Entry 7TCE (X-ray diffraction, 3.85 A resolution); this record covers chains E and G of the 6 polymer chains in the assembly.

# Chain E
Name: Cytochrome b
From: Cereibacter sphaeroides
UniProtKB: Q02761 (CYB_CERSP); residue numbers follow UniProt; this construct covers 1-445
Chain sequence (445 residues; numbered 1 to 445; the number before each row is that of its first residue):
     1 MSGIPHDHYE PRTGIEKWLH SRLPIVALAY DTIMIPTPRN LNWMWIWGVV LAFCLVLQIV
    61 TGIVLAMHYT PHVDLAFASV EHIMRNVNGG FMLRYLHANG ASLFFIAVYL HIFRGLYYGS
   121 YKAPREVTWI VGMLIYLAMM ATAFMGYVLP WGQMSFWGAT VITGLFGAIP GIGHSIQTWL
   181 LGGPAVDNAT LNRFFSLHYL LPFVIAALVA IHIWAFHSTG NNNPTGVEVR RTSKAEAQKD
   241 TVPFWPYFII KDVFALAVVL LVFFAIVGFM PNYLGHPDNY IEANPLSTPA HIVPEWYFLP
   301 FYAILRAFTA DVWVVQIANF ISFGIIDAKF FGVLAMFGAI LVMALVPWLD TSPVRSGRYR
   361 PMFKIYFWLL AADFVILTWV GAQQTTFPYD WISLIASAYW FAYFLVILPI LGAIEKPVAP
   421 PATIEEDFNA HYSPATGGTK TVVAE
Unresolved in the structure: 1-2, 432-445
UniProt features mapped onto this chain:
  - binding site (heme b): His97, His111, His198, His212
Ion coordination: heme Fe site 1: His97, His198; heme Fe site 2: His111, His212
Ligand contacts:
  - 6PE (1,2-dihexanoyl-sn-glycero-3-phosphoethanolamine): Asn42, Met44, Leu110, Phe113, Tyr117, Tyr118, Arg358, Phe367, Trp368, Ala371
  - Atovaquone (AOQ; 2-[trans-4-(4-chlorophenyl)cyclohexyl]-3-hydroxynaphthalene-1,4-dione): Leu137, Met140, Phe144, Met154, Trp157, Gly158, Val161, Ile162, Ile292, Pro294, Phe298, Phe301, Tyr302, Leu305, Met336, Phe337, Ile340
  - heme (HEM), molecule 1: Trp45, Gly48, Val49, Leu51, Ala52, Leu55, Phe104, His111, Ile112, Arg114, Ser120, Arg125, Thr128, Trp129, Gly132, Met133, Ile135, Tyr136, Met139, Val209, His212, Phe216, Thr219, Gly220, Asn221, Asn222
  - heme (HEM), molecule 2: Leu55, Gln58, Ile59, Gly62, Ile63, Leu65, Ala66, Tyr69, Arg94, His97, Ala98, Ala101, Phe104, Thr142, Ala143, Gly146, Tyr147, Leu149, Pro150, Phe195, His198, Tyr199, Pro202, Ile205, Asn279, Tyr297

# Chain G
Name: Ubiquinol-cytochrome c reductase iron-sulfur subunit
From: Cereibacter sphaeroides
Notes: EC 7.1.1.8
UniProtKB: Q02762 (UCRI_CERSP); numbering as in UniProt (aligned over 1-187)
Chain sequence (187 residues; numbered 1 to 187; the number before each row is that of its first residue):
     1 MSNAEDHAGT RRDFLYYATA GAGAVATGAA VWPLINQMNP SADVQALASI FVDVSSVEPG
    61 VQLTVKFLGK PIFIRRRTEA DIELGRSVQL GQLVDTNARN ANIDAGAEAT DQNRTLDEAG
   121 EWLVMWGVCT HLGCVPIGGV SGDFGGWFCP CHGSHYDSAG RIRKGPAPEN LPIPLAKFID
   181 ETTIQLG
Unresolved in the structure: 1-8
UniProt features mapped onto this chain:
  - binding site ([2Fe-2S] cluster): Cys129, His131, Cys149, His152
Disulfides: Cys134-Cys151
Ion coordination: 2Fe-2S cluster Fe: Cys129, His131, Cys149, His152
Ligand contacts: 2Fe-2S cluster (FES): Cys129, His131, Leu132, Gly133, Cys134, Cys149, Cys151, His152, Gly153, Ser154

# Chain E / chain G interface
Contacting residue pairs - 14 pairs, chain E then chain G:
  Val60(E) with Leu34(G), hydrophobic
  Val64(E) with Gln37(G)
  Met67(E) with Gln37(G), hydrogen bond
  His68(E) with Gln37(G), hydrogen bond
  His82(E) with Ser41(G); Asp43(G)
  Asn86(E) with Ser41(G); Ala42(G)
  Val87(E) with Gln37(G)
  Asn88(E) with Asn36(G); Gln37(G); Asn39(G); Pro40(G), hydrogen bond (side chain-backbone)
  Leu93(E) with Leu34(G), hydrophobic
Other interface residues (no listed pair), chain G (9 interface residues in all): Met38

# In short
Chain E and chain G each contribute 9 residues to their interface, with 3 hydrogen bonds. Among the polar
pairs are Met67(E)-Gln37(G), His68(E)-Gln37(G) and Asn88(E)-Pro40(G). Ligands of chain E: heme, Atovaquone and
compound 6PE. Ligands of chain G: 2Fe-2S cluster.
Here chain E is Cytochrome b and chain G is Ubiquinol-cytochrome c reductase iron-sulfur subunit, both from
Cereibacter sphaeroides. Entry 7TCE (Crystal structure of delta sub IV Rhodobacter Sphaeroides bc1 with the
antimalarial drug atovaquone) was determined by X-ray diffraction.
